Entry 6XNG (X-ray diffraction, 2.79 A resolution); this record covers chains A and B of the 4 polymer chains in the assembly.

== Chain A ==
Name: Antigen-presenting glycoprotein CD1d1
From: Mus musculus
UniProtKB: P11609 (CD1D1_MOUSE); residues 1-279 here correspond to UniProt positions 19-297 (UniProt number = residue number + 18)
Sequence (302 residues; row label = number of the first residue in the row):
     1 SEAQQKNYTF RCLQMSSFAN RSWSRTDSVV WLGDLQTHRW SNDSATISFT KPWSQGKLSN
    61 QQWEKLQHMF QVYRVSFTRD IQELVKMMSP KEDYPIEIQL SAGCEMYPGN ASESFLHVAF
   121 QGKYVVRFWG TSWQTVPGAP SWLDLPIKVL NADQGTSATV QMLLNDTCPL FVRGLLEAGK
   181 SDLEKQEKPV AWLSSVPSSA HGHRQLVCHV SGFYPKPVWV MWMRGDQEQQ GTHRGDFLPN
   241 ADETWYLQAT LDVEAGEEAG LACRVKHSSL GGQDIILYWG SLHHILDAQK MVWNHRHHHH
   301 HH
Disordered / not traced: 1-5, 300-302
Construct notes: conflict His201 (Asp219 in P11609); expression tag (280-302)
Swiss-Prot annotation at these positions:
  - binding site (a D-galactosylceramide): Asp80, Asp153 to Thr156
  - glycosylation (N-linked (GlcNAc...) asparagine): Asn7, Asn20, Asn42, Asn110, Asn165
Disulfide bonds: Cys104-Cys168, Cys208-Cys263
Glycans and other covalent adducts: N-acetylglucosamine (NAG) linked to Asn20, Asn42, Asn165
Residues lining bound ligands:
  - V8P ((3R)-N-[(2S,3R)-1-(alpha-D-galactopyranosyloxy)-3-hydroxyheptadecan-2-yl]-3-hydroxyheptadecanamide), molecule 1: Phe10, Cys12, Val30, His38, Trp63, Leu66, Phe70, Ala102, Leu163, Leu164, Thr167, Cys168, Phe171
  - V8P, molecule 2: Cys12, Gln14, Ser28, Val30, Trp40, Ile47, Met69, Phe70, Val72, Tyr73, Ser76, Phe77, Asp80, Ile81, Leu84, Val85, Met88, Ile98, Leu100, Ala102, Leu116, Val118, Phe120, Val126, Trp133, Leu143, Ile147, Leu150, Asp153, Gly155, Thr156, Thr159, Val160, Leu163
Reported in the primary citation:
  - binding site for V8P: Asp80, Asp153, Thr156, Thr159

== Chain B ==
Name: Beta-2-microglobulin
From: Mus musculus
UniProtKB: P01887 (B2MG_MOUSE); residues 1-99 here correspond to UniProt positions 21-119 (UniProt number = residue number + 20)
Sequence (99 residues; numbered 1 to 99; the number before each row is that of its first residue):
     1 IQKTPQIQVY SRHPPENGKP NILNCYVTQF HPPHIEIQML KNGKKIPKVE MSDMSFSKDW
    61 SFYILAHTEF TPTETDTYAC RVKHASMAEP KTVYWDRDM
Disulfide bonds: Cys25-Cys80

== Chain A / chain B interface ==
Pairs across the interface (81):
  Leu13(A) - Ser55(B)
  Leu13(A) - Phe56(B)
  Gln14(A) - Phe56(B)
  Met15(A) - Met54(B)
  Met15(A) - Phe56(B)  hydrophobic
  Met15(A) - Phe62(B)  hydrophobic
  Ser17(A) - Pro33(B)
  Val29(A) - Asp53(B)
  Val29(A) - Met54(B)
  Val29(A) - Ser55(B)
  Trp31(A) - Ser55(B)  hydrogen bond
  Trp31(A) - Tyr63(B)
  Gln36(A) - Asp53(B)  hydrogen bond
  Arg39(A) - Asp53(B)  salt bridge
  Glu97(A) - His31(B)
  Glu97(A) - Pro32(B)
  Glu97(A) - Pro33(B)
  Gln99(A) - Phe56(B)
  Gln99(A) - Trp60(B)
  Gln99(A) - Phe62(B)
  Leu100(A) - Phe56(B)
  Ser101(A) - Trp60(B)
  His117(A) - Trp60(B)
  Ala119(A) - Trp60(B)  hydrophobic
  Gln121(A) - His31(B)
  Gly122(A) - His31(B)
  Gly122(A) - Trp60(B)
  Tyr124(A) - Trp60(B)
  Trp192(A) - Ser11(B)
  Trp192(A) - His13(B)
  Trp192(A) - Pro14(B)  hydrophobic
  Trp192(A) - Pro15(B)
  Ser194(A) - Arg97(B)
  Ser194(A) - Asp98(B)  hydrogen bond (side chain-backbone)
  Ser195(A) - Asp98(B)
  Val196(A) - Asp98(B)
  Val196(A) - Met99(B)  hydrophobic
  Val207(A) - Asp98(B)
  Val207(A) - Met99(B)
  His209(A) - Arg97(B)
  His209(A) - Met99(B)
  Ser211(A) - Arg12(B)  hydrogen bond (side chain-backbone)
  Gly212(A) - Arg12(B)
  Leu238(A) - Gln8(B)
  Leu238(A) - Tyr10(B)
  Leu238(A) - Tyr26(B)  hydrophobic
  Pro239(A) - Tyr10(B)  hydrogen bond (backbone-side chain)
  Pro239(A) - Tyr26(B)
  Pro239(A) - Leu65(B)
  Asn240(A) - Tyr10(B)
  Asn240(A) - Arg12(B)
  Asn240(A) - Asn24(B)  hydrogen bond
  Asn240(A) - Leu65(B)
  Ala241(A) - Leu65(B)
  Ala241(A) - His67(B)
  Asp242(A) - Arg12(B)  salt bridge
  Thr244(A) - Arg12(B)
  Gln248(A) - Met99(B)
  Lys290(A) - Glu16(B)  salt bridge
  Lys290(A) - Asn17(B)  hydrogen bond (backbone-backbone)
  Met291(A) - Pro15(B)
  Met291(A) - Asn17(B)
  Met291(A) - Arg97(B)  hydrogen bond (backbone-side chain)
  Met291(A) - Asp98(B)
  Val292(A) - Asn17(B)  hydrogen bond (backbone-side chain)
  Val292(A) - Glu74(B)
  Val292(A) - Arg97(B)
  Trp293(A) - Glu74(B)
  Trp293(A) - Trp95(B)
  Trp293(A) - Asp96(B)
  Trp293(A) - Arg97(B)
  Trp293(A) - Asp98(B)  hydrogen bond
  Asn294(A) - Glu74(B)  hydrogen bond (backbone-backbone)
  Asn294(A) - Thr75(B)
  His295(A) - Asp98(B)  salt bridge
  His297(A) - Tyr94(B)
  His298(A) - Asp96(B)
  His299(A) - Val93(B)
  His299(A) - Tyr94(B)
  His299(A) - Asp96(B)  salt bridge
  His299(A) - Met99(B)
Also at the interface, not in a pair above, chain A (46 interface residues in all): Arg11, Val118, Val190, Tyr246, Gln289
Also at the interface, not in a pair above, chain B (35 interface residues in all): Lys58, Thr73, Thr77

== Overview ==
The interface between chain A and chain B involves 46 residues on one side and 35 on the other, with 11
hydrogen bonds and 5 salt bridges. Polar pairs include Arg39(A)-Asp53(B), Asp242(A)-Arg12(B) and
Lys290(A)-Glu16(B). Ligands of chain A: compound V8P. The paper reports a binding site for V8P at Asp80(A),
Asp153(A) and Thr156(A) among others.
Here chain A is Antigen-presenting glycoprotein CD1d1 and chain B is Beta-2-microglobulin, both from Mus
musculus. Entry 6XNG (MHC-like protein complex structure) was determined by X-ray diffraction (same
publication as 7M72).
